5XUI - chain A; structure by X-ray diffraction, 2.77 A resolution.

[Chain A]
Protein: cAMP and cAMP-inhibited cGMP 3', 5'-cyclic phosphodiesterase 10A
From: Homo sapiens
Notes: EC 3.1.4.17, 3.1.4.35
Reference sequence: Q9Y233 (PDE10_HUMAN), isoform Q9Y233-2; residues 449-789 here = UniProt positions 449-789
Sequence (345 residues; numbered 445 to 789; the number before each row is that of its first residue):
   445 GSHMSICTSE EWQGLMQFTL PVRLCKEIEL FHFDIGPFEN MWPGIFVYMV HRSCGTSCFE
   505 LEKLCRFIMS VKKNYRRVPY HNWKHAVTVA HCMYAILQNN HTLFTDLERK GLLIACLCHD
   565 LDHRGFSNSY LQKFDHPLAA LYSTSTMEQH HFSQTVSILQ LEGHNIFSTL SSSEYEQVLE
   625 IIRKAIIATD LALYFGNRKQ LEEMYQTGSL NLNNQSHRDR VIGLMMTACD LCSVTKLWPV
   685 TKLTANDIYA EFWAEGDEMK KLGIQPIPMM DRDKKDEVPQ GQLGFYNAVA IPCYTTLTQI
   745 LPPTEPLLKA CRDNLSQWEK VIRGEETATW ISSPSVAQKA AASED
Disordered / not traced: 445-447, 770-789
Differences from the reference sequence: expression tag (445-448)
Ion coordination: Zn2+: His529, His563, Asp564, Asp674; Mg2+ near Asp564 (its only coordinating residue here)
Small-molecule neighbours: 8G3 (2-methyl-5-[2-([1,2,4]triazolo[1,5-a]pyrimidin-2-yl)ethyl]pyrazolo[1,5-a]pyrimidin-7-ol): Leu675, Ser677, Val678, Ile692, Tyr693, Phe696, Pro712, Met713, Glu721, Val722, Gly725, Gln726, Phe729
Curated features (UniProtKB/Swiss-Prot):
  - binding site (3',5'-cyclic AMP): Gln659

[In short]
Chain A binds compound 8G3. The Zn2+ site is built by His529, His563, Asp564 and Asp674. From UniProt: residue
binding 3',5'-cyclic AMP Gln659.
Chain A is cAMP and cAMP-inhibited cGMP 3', 5'-cyclic phosphodiesterase 10A (Homo sapiens); the structure,
Crystal structure of PDE10A in complex with 2-methyl-5-[2-([1,2,4]triazolo[1,5-a]pyrimidin-2-yl)et
hyl]pyrazolo[1,5-a]pyrimidin-7-ol, was determined by X-ray diffraction (same publication as 5XUJ).
